PDB entry 3HRZ | X-ray diffraction, 2.20 A resolution | chains A and B of the 4 polymer chains in the assembly

[Chain A]
Name: Cobra venom factor
Source organism: Naja kaouthia
Reference sequence: Q91132 (CO3_NAJKA); residues 1-627 here correspond to UniProt positions 23-649 (UniProt number = residue number + 22)
Chain sequence (627 residues; numbered 1 to 627; the number before each row is that of its first residue):
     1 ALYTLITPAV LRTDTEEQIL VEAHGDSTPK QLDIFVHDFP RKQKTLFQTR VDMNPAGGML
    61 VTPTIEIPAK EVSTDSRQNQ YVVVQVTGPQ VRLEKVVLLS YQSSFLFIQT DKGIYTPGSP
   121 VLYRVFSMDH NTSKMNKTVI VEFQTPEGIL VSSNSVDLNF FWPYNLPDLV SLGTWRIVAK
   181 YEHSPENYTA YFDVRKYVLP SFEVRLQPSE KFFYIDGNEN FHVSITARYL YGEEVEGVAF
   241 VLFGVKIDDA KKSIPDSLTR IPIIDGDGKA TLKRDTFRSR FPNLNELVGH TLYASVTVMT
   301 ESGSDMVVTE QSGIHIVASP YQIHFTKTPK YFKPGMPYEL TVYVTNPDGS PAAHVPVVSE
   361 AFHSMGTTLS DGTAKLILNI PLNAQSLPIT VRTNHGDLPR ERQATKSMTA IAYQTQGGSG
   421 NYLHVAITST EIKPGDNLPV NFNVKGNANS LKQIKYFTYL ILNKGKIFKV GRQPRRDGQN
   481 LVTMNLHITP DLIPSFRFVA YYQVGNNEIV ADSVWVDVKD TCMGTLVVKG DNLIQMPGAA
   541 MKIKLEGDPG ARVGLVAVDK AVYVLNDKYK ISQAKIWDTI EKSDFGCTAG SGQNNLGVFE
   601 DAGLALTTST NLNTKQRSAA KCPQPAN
Unresolved in the structure: 76-78, 131-137, 625-627
Cystine bridges: Cys587-Cys622
Glycans and other covalent adducts: N-acetylglucosamine (NAG) linked to Asn187
Bound ions: K+: Phe240, Ser295, Thr297 (shared with 1 residue of chain C); Mg2+: Pro494, Asp517, Val518, Asp520
UniProt features mapped onto this chain:
  - binding site (Mg(2+)): Pro494, Asp517, Val518, Asp520
  - glycosylation (N-linked (GlcNAc...) asparagine): Asn131, Asn136, Asn187

[Chain B]
Name: Cobra venom factor
Source organism: Naja kaouthia
Reference sequence: Q91132 (CO3_NAJKA); residues 711-962 here correspond to UniProt positions 733-984 (UniProt number = residue number + 22)
Chain sequence (252 residues; row label = number of the first residue in the row):
   711 DDNEDGFIAD SDIISRSDFP KSWLWLTKDL TEEPNSQGIS SKTMSFYLRD SITTWVVLAV
   771 SFTPTKGICV AEPYEIRVMK VFFIDLQMPY SVVKNEQVEI RAILHNYVNE DIYVRVELLY
   831 NPAFCSASTK GQRYRQQFPI KALSSRAVPF VIVPLEQGLH DVEIKASVQE ALWSDGVRKK
   891 LKVVPEGVQK SIVTIVKLDP RAKGVGGTQL EVIKARKLDD RVPDTEIETK IIIQGDPVAQ
   951 IIENSIDGSK LN
Unresolved in the structure: 711-714, 948-962
UniProt features mapped onto this chain:
  - region: Glu714 to Ser725 (Factor B binding site)

[Chain A / chain B interface]
Contacting residue pairs (179; chain A residue first):
  Phe107(A) - Ile778(B)  hydrophobic
  Gln109(A) - Val770(B)
  Asp111(A) - Ser732(B)  hydrogen bond
  Asp111(A) - Trp735(B)
  Lys112(A) - Lys731(B)
  Lys112(A) - Ser732(B)
  Pro117(A) - Tyr800(B)
  Leu122(A) - Trp735(B)
  Tyr123(A) - Trp735(B)
  Arg124(A) - Trp735(B)
  Arg124(A) - Leu736(B)  hydrogen bond (side chain-backbone)
  Arg124(A) - Thr737(B)
  Phe126(A) - Val770(B)  hydrophobic
  Phe126(A) - Ile778(B)  hydrophobic
  Ser127(A) - Phe772(B)
  Ser127(A) - Ile778(B)
  Met128(A) - Phe772(B)
  Met128(A) - Gly777(B)
  Met128(A) - Ile778(B)  hydrogen bond (side chain-backbone)
  His130(A) - Phe772(B)
  Ile149(A) - Gln944(B)
  Leu169(A) - Gln899(B)
  Leu169(A) - Glu938(B)
  Leu169(A) - Lys940(B)
  Lys196(A) - Tyr800(B)
  Tyr197(A) - Lys731(B)
  Tyr197(A) - Tyr800(B)
  Val198(A) - Met798(B)
  Val198(A) - Pro799(B)
  Val198(A) - Tyr800(B)  hydrophobic
  Leu199(A) - Lys731(B)
  Leu199(A) - Gln797(B)  hydrogen bond (backbone-side chain)
  Ser201(A) - Asp795(B)
  Ser201(A) - Gln797(B)
  Tyr229(A) - Tyr817(B)
  Leu230(A) - Thr763(B)
  Leu230(A) - Thr764(B)  hydrogen bond (backbone-side chain)
  Tyr231(A) - Ile762(B)  hydrophobic
  Tyr231(A) - Arg787(B)  hydrogen bond (backbone-side chain)
  Tyr231(A) - Val788(B)
  Tyr231(A) - Met789(B)  hydrophobic
  Tyr231(A) - Phe793(B)
  Tyr231(A) - His815(B)
  Tyr231(A) - Tyr817(B)  hydrogen bond
  Gly232(A) - Arg787(B)
  Glu233(A) - Arg787(B)  salt bridge
  Glu233(A) - Met789(B)
  Glu233(A) - Tyr817(B)
  Ser302(A) - Arg811(B)  hydrogen bond (backbone-side chain)
  Ser302(A) - Ile813(B)
  Ser304(A) - Gln797(B)
  Ser304(A) - Ile813(B)
  Asp305(A) - Gln797(B)
  Cys522(A) - Cys779(B)  disulfide
  Cys522(A) - Val780(B)
  Met523(A) - Lys776(B)
  Met523(A) - Gly777(B)
  Gly524(A) - Lys776(B)
  Thr525(A) - Ile749(B)
  Leu526(A) - Ala769(B)
  Leu526(A) - Val770(B)
  Leu526(A) - Ser771(B)
  Leu526(A) - Cys779(B)
  Leu526(A) - Ala781(B)
  Val528(A) - Ala769(B)  hydrophobic
  Val528(A) - Tyr784(B)  hydrophobic
  Gly530(A) - Tyr784(B)
  Asp531(A) - Tyr784(B)  hydrogen bond (backbone-side chain)
  Asn532(A) - Tyr784(B)  hydrogen bond (backbone-side chain)
  Ile534(A) - Arg787(B)
  Ile534(A) - Met789(B)  hydrophobic
  Gln535(A) - Leu758(B)
  Gln535(A) - Arg787(B)  hydrogen bond (backbone-backbone)
  Gln535(A) - Val788(B)
  Gln535(A) - Met789(B)  hydrogen bond (backbone-backbone)
  Met536(A) - Leu758(B)
  Met536(A) - Val788(B)
  Met536(A) - Met789(B)
  Pro537(A) - Arg726(B)
  Pro537(A) - Arg759(B)
  Pro537(A) - Asp760(B)
  Pro537(A) - Ile762(B)  hydrophobic
  Pro537(A) - Val788(B)
  Pro537(A) - Met789(B)
  Pro537(A) - Lys790(B)
  Gly538(A) - Tyr757(B)
  Gly538(A) - Leu758(B)
  Gly538(A) - Arg759(B)  hydrogen bond (backbone-backbone)
  Ala539(A) - Phe756(B)
  Ala539(A) - Tyr757(B)
  Ala539(A) - Leu758(B)  hydrogen bond (backbone-backbone)
  Ala540(A) - Phe756(B)
  Ala540(A) - Tyr757(B)  hydrophobic
  Met541(A) - Met754(B)
  Met541(A) - Ser755(B)
  Met541(A) - Phe756(B)  hydrogen bond (backbone-backbone)
  Met541(A) - Leu758(B)  hydrophobic
  Lys542(A) - Met754(B)
  Lys542(A) - Ser755(B)  hydrogen bond
  Ile543(A) - Lys752(B)
  Ile543(A) - Thr753(B)
  Ile543(A) - Met754(B)  hydrogen bond (backbone-backbone)
  Ile543(A) - Phe756(B)  hydrophobic
  Lys544(A) - Ser751(B)
  Lys544(A) - Lys752(B)
  Lys544(A) - Thr753(B)
  Leu545(A) - Lys738(B)
  Leu545(A) - Ser750(B)
  Leu545(A) - Ser751(B)
  Leu545(A) - Lys752(B)  hydrogen bond (backbone-backbone)
  Glu546(A) - Ser750(B)
  Glu546(A) - Ser751(B)
  Gly547(A) - Leu740(B)
  Gly547(A) - Ile749(B)
  Gly547(A) - Ser750(B)  hydrogen bond (backbone-backbone)
  Asp548(A) - Leu740(B)
  Asp548(A) - Ser750(B)
  Asp548(A) - Lys776(B)  salt bridge
  Pro549(A) - Pro744(B)  hydrophobic
  Pro549(A) - Gly748(B)
  Pro549(A) - Ser750(B)
  Pro549(A) - Thr773(B)
  Gly550(A) - Leu740(B)  hydrogen bond (backbone-backbone)
  Gly550(A) - Thr773(B)
  Ala551(A) - Lys738(B)
  Ala551(A) - Asp739(B)
  Ala551(A) - Leu740(B)  hydrogen bond (backbone-backbone)
  Ala551(A) - Phe772(B)
  Ala551(A) - Thr773(B)
  Arg552(A) - Thr737(B)
  Arg552(A) - Lys738(B)
  Arg552(A) - Asp739(B)  salt bridge
  Arg552(A) - Val770(B)
  Arg552(A) - Ser771(B)
  Arg552(A) - Phe772(B)  hydrogen bond (backbone-backbone)
  Val553(A) - Leu736(B)
  Val553(A) - Thr737(B)
  Val553(A) - Lys738(B)  hydrogen bond (backbone-backbone)
  Val553(A) - Ala769(B)  hydrophobic
  Val553(A) - Val770(B)
  Gly554(A) - Leu736(B)
  Gly554(A) - Thr737(B)
  Gly554(A) - Leu768(B)
  Gly554(A) - Ala769(B)
  Gly554(A) - Val770(B)  hydrogen bond (backbone-backbone)
  Leu555(A) - Leu734(B)
  Leu555(A) - Trp735(B)
  Leu555(A) - Leu736(B)  hydrogen bond (backbone-backbone)
  Leu555(A) - Met754(B)  hydrophobic
  Leu555(A) - Leu768(B)
  Leu555(A) - Ala769(B)  hydrophobic
  Val556(A) - Trp733(B)
  Val556(A) - Leu734(B)  hydrogen bond (backbone-backbone)
  Val556(A) - Trp735(B)  hydrophobic
  Val556(A) - Val766(B)
  Val556(A) - Val767(B)
  Val556(A) - Leu768(B)  hydrogen bond (backbone-backbone)
  Ala557(A) - Ser732(B)
  Ala557(A) - Trp733(B)  hydrogen bond (backbone-backbone)
  Ala557(A) - Leu734(B)
  Ala557(A) - Val766(B)
  Val558(A) - Lys731(B)
  Val558(A) - Trp765(B)
  Val558(A) - Val766(B)  hydrogen bond (backbone-backbone)
  Val558(A) - Leu768(B)  hydrophobic
  Asp559(A) - Lys731(B)  hydrogen bond (backbone-backbone)
  Asp559(A) - Thr763(B)  hydrogen bond
  Asp559(A) - Thr764(B)
  Asp559(A) - Trp765(B)
  Lys560(A) - Thr764(B)  hydrogen bond (backbone-backbone)
  Lys560(A) - Glu785(B)  salt bridge
  Val562(A) - Lys731(B)
  Tyr563(A) - Leu768(B)
  Lys570(A) - Leu768(B)
  Ser572(A) - Val780(B)
  Gln573(A) - Ile778(B)  hydrogen bond (side chain-backbone)
  Gln573(A) - Cys779(B)
  Gln573(A) - Val780(B)  hydrogen bond (side chain-backbone)
  Ile576(A) - Ile778(B)  hydrophobic
Other interface residues (no listed pair), chain A (78 interface residues in all): Thr110, Thr116, Asp129, Pro167, Pro200, Gly303, Lys529, Leu533, Ile571
Other interface residues (no listed pair), chain B (68 interface residues in all): Pro730, Ser761, Thr775, Ile786, Ala857
Cross-chain cystine bridges: Cys522(A)-Cys779(B)

[Summary]
The interface between chain A and chain B involves 78 residues on one side and 68 on the other, with 1
disulfide bond, 34 hydrogen bonds and 4 salt bridges. Among the polar pairs are Glu233(A)-Arg787(B),
Asp548(A)-Lys776(B) and Arg552(A)-Asp739(B). N-acetylglucosamine is covalently linked to Asn187(A).
Here chain A is Cobra venom factor and chain B is Cobra venom factor, both from Naja kaouthia. Entry 3HRZ
(Cobra Venom Factor (CVF) in complex with human factor B) was determined by X-ray diffraction, deposited
together with 3HS0.
